PDB entry 8YWV | X-ray diffraction, 2.01 A resolution | chains A and B

Chain A:
Name: Peroxisome proliferator-activated receptor alpha
Organism: Homo sapiens
UniProtKB: Q07869 (PPARA_HUMAN); residue numbers follow UniProt; this construct covers 200-468
Sequence (272 residues; numbered 197 to 468; the number before each row is that of its first residue):
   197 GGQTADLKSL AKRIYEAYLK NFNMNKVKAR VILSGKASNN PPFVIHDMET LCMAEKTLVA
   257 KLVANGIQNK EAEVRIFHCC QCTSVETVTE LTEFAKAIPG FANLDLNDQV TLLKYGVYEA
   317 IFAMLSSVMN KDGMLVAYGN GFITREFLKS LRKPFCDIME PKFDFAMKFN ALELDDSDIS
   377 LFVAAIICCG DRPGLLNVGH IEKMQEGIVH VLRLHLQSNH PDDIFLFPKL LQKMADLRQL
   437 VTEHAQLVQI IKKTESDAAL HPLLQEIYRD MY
Disordered / not traced: 197-203, 231-236, 468
Sequence notes: expression tag (197-199)
Curated features (UniProtKB/Swiss-Prot):
  - binding site (indeglitazar): Ser280, Tyr314, Tyr464
  - site: Leu433 (Essential for heterodimerization with RXRA)
  - mutagenesis: Asp304 (D304A: Reduced heterodimerization with RXRA. Reduced DNA binding), Leu370 (L370R: Abolishes heterodimerization with RXRA. No DNA binding), Leu391 (L391R: Abolishes heterodimerization with RXRA. No DNA binding), Leu422 (L422R: No effect on heterodimerization with RXRA nor on DNA binding and transactivation activity), Ala431 (A431T: No effect on heterodimerization with RXRA nor on DNA binding), Leu433 (L433R: Abolishes heterodimerization with RXRA, DNA binding and transactivation activity)
Ligand contacts: A1L0A (1-(4-fluorophenyl)-6-[4-(2-methylpropoxycarbonyl)piperazin-1-yl]-3-pentan-3-yl-pyrazolo[3,4-b]pyridine-4-carboxylic acid): Glu269, Ile272, Phe273, Cys276, Gln277, Thr279, Ser280, Thr283, Tyr314, Ile317, Phe318, Met320, Leu321, Val324, Met330, Leu344, Leu347, Phe351, Ile354, Met355, His440, Leu443, Val444, Ile447, Leu456, Leu460, Tyr464

Chain B:
Name: Peroxisome proliferator-activated receptor gamma coactivator 1-alpha
UniProtKB: Q9UBK2 (PRGC1_HUMAN); residue numbers follow UniProt; this construct covers 135-156
Sequence (22 residues; each row starts with the number of its first residue):
   135 PQEAEEPSLL KKLLLAPANT QL
Disordered / not traced: 135-140, 152-156
Curated features (UniProtKB/Swiss-Prot):
  - motif: Leu144 to Leu148 (LXXLL motif)
  - modified residue: Lys146 (N6-acetyllysine)

Chain A / chain B interface:
Pairs across the interface - 19 pairs, chain A then chain B:
  Val284(A) - Leu147(B)  hydrophobic
  Thr288(A) - Leu147(B)
  Thr288(A) - Leu148(B)
  Lys292(A) - Leu147(B)  hydrogen bond (side chain-backbone)
  Lys292(A) - Leu148(B)  hydrogen bond (side chain-backbone)
  Lys292(A) - Ala150(B)  hydrogen bond (side chain-backbone)
  Phe297(A) - Leu148(B)  hydrophobic
  Leu302(A) - Leu149(B)  hydrophobic
  Asn303(A) - Lys145(B)  hydrogen bond
  Gln305(A) - Leu148(B)
  Val306(A) - Lys145(B)
  Val306(A) - Leu148(B)  hydrophobic
  Leu309(A) - Leu148(B)  hydrophobic
  Lys310(A) - Leu144(B)
  Pro458(A) - Leu143(B)
  Leu459(A) - Leu143(B)
  Glu462(A) - Ser142(B)  hydrogen bond
  Glu462(A) - Leu143(B)  hydrogen bond (side chain-backbone)
  Glu462(A) - Leu144(B)  hydrogen bond (side chain-backbone)
Also at the interface, not in a pair above, chain A (15 interface residues in all): Thr285, Ile463
Also at the interface, not in a pair above, chain B (9 interface residues in all): Pro141

Overview:
15 residues of chain A and 9 residues of chain B are in contact; the contacts include 7 hydrogen bonds. Among
the polar pairs are Lys292(A)-Leu147(B), Lys292(A)-Leu148(B) and Lys292(A)-Ala150(B). Chain A binds compound
A1L0A.
Here chain A is Peroxisome proliferator-activated receptor alpha (Homo sapiens) and chain B is Peroxisome
proliferator-activated receptor gamma coactivator 1-alpha. Entry 8YWV (Human PPAR alpha ligand binding domain
in complex with a 1H-pyrazolo[3,4-b]pyridine-derived compound) was determined by X-ray diffraction.
